Entry 3G4S (X-ray diffraction, 3.20 A resolution); this record covers chains 0 and R of the 31 polymer chains in the assembly.

# Chain 0
Molecule: 23S ribosomal RNA
Source organism: Haloarcula marismortui
Sequence (2923 nucleotides; each row starts with the number of its first residue):
     1 GUUGGCUACUAUGCCAGCUGGUGGAUUGCUCGGCUCAGGCGCUGAUGAAG
    51 GACGUGCCAAGCUGCGAUAAGCUGUGGGGAGCCGCACGGAGGCGAAGAAC
   101 CACAGAUUUCCGAAUGAGAAUCUCUCUAACAAUUGCUUCGCGCAAUGAGG
   151 AACCCCGAGAACUGAAACAUCUCAGUAUCGGGAGGAACAGAAAACGCAAC
   201 GUGAUGUCGUUAGUAACCGCGAGUGAACGCGAUACAGCCCAAACCGAAGC
   251 CCUCACGGGCAAUGUGGUGUCAGGGCUACCUCUCAUCAGCCGACCGUCUU
   301 CACGAAGUCUCUUGGAAUAGAGCGUGAUACAGGGUGACAACCCCGUACUG
   351 AAGACCAGUACGCUGUGCGGUAGUGCCAGAGUAGCGGGGGUUGGAUAUCC
   401 CUCGCGAAUAACGCAGGCAUCGACUGCGAAGGCUAAACACAACCUGAGAC
   451 CGAUAGUGAACAAGUAGUGUGAACGAACGCUGCAAAGUACCCUCAGAAGG
   501 GAGGCGAAAUAGAGCAUGAAAUCAGUUGGCGAUCGAGCGACAGGGCAUAC
   551 AAGGUCCCUUGACGAAUGACCGAGACGCGAGUCUCCAGUAAGACUCACGG
   601 GAAGCCGAUGUUCUGUCGUACGUUUUGAAAAACGAGCCAGGGAGUGUGUC
   651 UGUAUGGCAAGUCUAACCGGAGUAUCCGGGGAGGCACAGGGAAACCGACA
   701 UGGCCGCAGGGCUUUGCCCGAGGGCCGCCGUCUUCAAGGGCGGGGAGCCA
   751 UGUGGACACGACCCGAAUCCGGACGAUCUACGCAUGGACAAGAUGAAGCG
   801 UGCCGAAAGGCACGUGGAAGUCUGUUAGAGUUGGUGUCCUACAAUACCCU
   851 CUCGUGAUCUAUGUGUAGGGGUGAAAGGCCCAUCGAGUCCGGCAACAGCU
   901 GGUUCCAAUCGAAACAUGUCGAAGCAUGACCUCCGCCGAGGUAGUCUGUG
   951 AGGUAGAGCGACCGAUUGGUGUGUCCGCCUCCGAGAGGAGUCGGCACACC
  1001 UGUCAAACUCCAAACUUACAGACGCUGUUUGACGCGGGGAUUCCGGUGCG
  1051 CGGGGUAAGCCUGUGUACCAGGAGGGGAACAACCCAGAGAUAGGUUAAGG
  1101 UCCCCAAGUGUGGAUUAAGUGUAAUCCUCUGAAGGUGGUCUCGAGCCCUA
  1151 GACAGCCGGGAGGUGAGCUUAGAAGCAGCUACCCUCUAAGAAAAGCGUAA
  1201 CAGCUUACCGGCCGAGGUUUGAGGCGCCCAAAAUGAUCGGGACUCAAAUC
  1251 CACCACCGAGACCUGUCCGUACCACUCAUACUGGUAAUCGAGUAGAUUGG
  1301 CGCUCUAAUUGGAUGGAAGCAGGGGCGAGAGCUCCUGUGGACCGAUUAGU
  1351 GACGAAAAUCCUGGCCAUAGUAGCAGCGAUAGUCGGGUGAGAACCCCGAC
  1401 GGCCUAAUGGAUAAGGGUUCCUCAGCACUGCUGAUCAGCUGAGGGUUAGC
  1451 CGGUCCUAAGUCUCACCGCAACUCGACUGAGACGAAAUGGGAAACAGGUU
  1501 AAUAUUCCUGUGCCAUCAUGCAGUGAAAGUUGACGCCCUGGGGUCGAUCA
  1551 CGCCGGGCAUUCGCCCGGUCGAACCGUCCAACUCCGUGGAAGCCGUAAUG
  1601 GCAGGAAGCGGACGAACGGCGGCAUAGGGAAACGUGAUUCAACCUGGGGC
  1651 CCAUGAAAAGACGAGCAUGAUGUCCGUACCGAGAACCGACACAGGUGUCC
  1701 AUGGCGGCGAAAGCCAAGGCCUGUCGGGAGCAACCAACGUUAGGGAAUUC
  1751 GGCAAGUUAGUCCCGUACCUUCGGAAGAAGGGAUGCCUGCUCCGGAACGG
  1801 AGCAGGUCGCAGUGACUCGGAAGCUCGGACUGUCUAGUAACAACAUAGGU
  1851 GACCGCAAAUCCGCAAGGACUCGUACGGUCACUGAAUCCUGCCCAGUGCA
  1901 GGUAUCUGAACACCUCGUACAAGAGGACGAAGGACCUGUCAACGGCGGGG
  1951 GUAACUAUGACCCUCUUAAGGUAGCGUAGUACCUUGCCGCAUCAGUAGCG
  2001 GCUUGCAUGAAUGGAUUAACCAGAGCUUCACUGUCCCAACGUUGGGCCCG
  2051 GUGAACUGUACAUUCCAGUGCGGAGUCUGGAGACACCCAGGGGGAAGCGA
  2101 AGACCCUAUGGAGCUUUACUGCAGGCUGUCGCUGAGACGUGGUCGCCGAU
  2151 GUGCAGCAUAGGUAGGAGUCGUUACAGAGGUACCCGCGCUAGCGGGCCAC
  2201 CCAGACAACAGUGAAAUACUACCCGUCGGUGACUGCGACUCUCACUCCGG
  2251 GAGGAGGACACCGAUAGCCGGGCAGUUUGACUGGGGCGGUACGCGCUCGA
  2301 AAAGAUAUCGAGCGCGCCCUAUGGUCAUCUCAGCCGGGACAGAGACCCGG
  2351 CGAAGAGUGCAAGAGCAAAAGAUGACUUGACAGUGUUCUUCCCAACGAGG
  2401 AACGCUGACGCGAAAGCGUGGUCUAGCGAACCAAUUAGCCUGCUUGAUGC
  2451 GGGCAAUUGAUGACAGAAAAGCUACCCUAGGGAUAACAGAGUCGUCACUC
  2501 GCAAGAGCACAUAUCGACCGAGUGGCUUGCUACCUCGAUGUCGGUUCCCU
  2551 CCAUCCUGCCCGUGCAGAAGCGGGCAAGGGUGAGGUUGUUCGCCUAUUAA
  2601 AGGAGGUCGUGAGCUGGGUUUAGACCGUCGUGAGACAGGUCGGCUGCUAU
  2651 CUACUGGGUGUGUAAUGGUGUCUGACAAGAACGACCGUAUAGUACGAGAG
  2701 GAACUACGGUUGGUGGCCACUGGUGUACCGGUUGUUCGAGAGAGCACGUG
  2751 CCGGGUAGCCACGCCACACGGGGUAAGAGCUGAACGCAUCUAAGCUCGAA
  2801 ACCCACUUGGAAAAGAGACACCGCCGAGGUCCCGCGUACAAGACGCGGUC
  2851 GAUAGACUCGGGGUGUGCGCGUCGAGGUAACGAGACGUUAAGCCCACGAG
  2901 CACUAACAGACCAAAGCCAUCAU
Disordered / not traced: 1-9, 126-127, 715, 971-998, 1560, 1952-1963, 2137-2236, 2339-2343, 2665-2666, 2915-2923
Modified positions: 1MA (6-hydro-1-methyladenosine-5'-monophosphate) at position 628, OMU (o2'-methyluridine 5'-monophosphate) at position 2587, OMG (o2'-methylguanosine-5'-monophosphate) at position 2588, UR3 (3-methyluridine-5'-monophoshate) at position 2619, PSU (pseudouridine-5'-monophosphate) at position 2621
Ion coordination: Na+ site 1: U12 (shared with Lys60(R) of chain R); Mg2+ site 1 near G28 (its only coordinating residue here); Na+ site 2: C40, C443; Na+ site 3: G56, A59, G61; Sr2+ site 1 near A86 (its only coordinating residue here); Mg2+ site 2 near U115 (its only coordinating residue here); Na+ site 4: C141, G142; Na+ site 5: U146, G147; Mg2+ site 3: C162, U2276; Na+ site 6: A165, A166; Mg2+ site 4: A167, C168; Na+ site 7: U170, C218, G219, G221; 1 more K+ sites not listed; 69 more Mg2+ sites not listed; 56 more Na+ sites not listed; 34 more Sr2+ sites not listed
Ligand contacts: tiamulin (MUL): G2102, A2103, C2104, A2486, C2487, A2538, U2539, G2540, U2541, U2620

# Chain R
Protein: 50S ribosomal protein L22P
Source organism: Haloarcula marismortui
Reference sequence: P10970 (RL22_HALMA); residues 1-150 here correspond to UniProt positions 2-151 (UniProt number = residue number + 1)
Sequence (150 residues; row label = number of the first residue in the row):
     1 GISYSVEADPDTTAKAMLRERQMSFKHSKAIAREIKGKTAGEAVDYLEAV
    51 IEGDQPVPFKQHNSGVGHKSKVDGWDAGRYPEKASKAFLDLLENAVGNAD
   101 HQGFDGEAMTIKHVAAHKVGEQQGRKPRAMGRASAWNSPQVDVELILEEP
Ion coordination: Na+ site 1: Lys60 (shared with U12(0) of chain 0); Sr2+ near Gln61 (its only coordinating residue here); Mg2+: Gly65 (shared with C2048(0), A2089(0) of chain 0); Na+ site 2: Val72 (shared with U2659(0), G2660(0) of chain 0)

# Interface between chain 0 and chain R
Contacting residue pairs (133; chain 0 residue first):
  A11(0) - Lys60(R)  hydrogen bond to the phosphate
  A11(0) - Gly74(R)  sugar contact
  A11(0) - Trp75(R)  sugar contact
  U12(0) - Arg33(R)  salt bridge to the phosphate
  U12(0) - Lys60(R)  salt bridge to the phosphate
  U12(0) - Trp75(R)  sugar contact
  G13(0) - Gln61(R)  phosphate contact
  U19(0) - Ser5(R)  hydrogen bond to the sugar
  G20(0) - Ile2(R)  sugar contact
  G20(0) - Ser3(R)  hydrogen bond to the sugar
  G20(0) - Tyr4(R)  sugar contact
  G20(0) - Ser5(R)  sugar contact
  G20(0) - His117(R)  base contact
  G21(0) - Gly1(R)  phosphate contact
  G21(0) - Ile2(R)  sugar contact
  G21(0) - Ser3(R)  hydrogen bond to the phosphate
  G21(0) - Val119(R)  sugar contact
  U22(0) - Gly1(R)  hydrogen bond to the phosphate
  U22(0) - Lys118(R)  sugar contact
  U22(0) - Val119(R)  phosphate contact
  C492(0) - His101(R)  hydrogen bond to the sugar
  G499(0) - Arg19(R)  phosphate contact
  G499(0) - Asn94(R)  hydrogen bond to the base
  G500(0) - Tyr4(R)  phosphate contact
  G500(0) - Ala16(R)  sugar contact
  G500(0) - Met17(R)  sugar contact
  G500(0) - Arg19(R)  salt bridge to the phosphate
  G500(0) - Asn94(R)  hydrogen bond to the sugar
  G500(0) - Asn98(R)  base contact
  G501(0) - Tyr4(R)  hydrogen bond to the phosphate
  G501(0) - Lys15(R)  sugar contact
  G501(0) - Met17(R)  phosphate contact
  G501(0) - Asn98(R)  sugar contact
  U510(0) - Ser3(R)  base contact
  U510(0) - Tyr4(R)  base contact
  C523(0) - Phe25(R)  sugar contact
  C523(0) - Lys29(R)  phosphate contact
  A524(0) - Phe25(R)  sugar contact
  A524(0) - Lys29(R)  salt bridge to the phosphate
  A524(0) - Gln61(R)  phosphate contact
  A524(0) - Ala115(R)  sugar contact
  A524(0) - Ala116(R)  hydrogen bond to the sugar
  A524(0) - His117(R)  hydrogen bond to the base
  G525(0) - Lys36(R)  hydrogen bond to the phosphate
  G525(0) - His113(R)  hydrogen bond to the sugar
  G525(0) - Ala115(R)  sugar contact
  U526(0) - Lys36(R)  salt bridge to the phosphate
  U840(0) - Arg128(R)  hydrogen bond to the base
  U840(0) - Ala129(R)  phosphate contact
  U840(0) - Arg132(R)  hydrogen bond to the sugar
  A841(0) - Arg128(R)  salt bridge to the phosphate
  A841(0) - Ala129(R)  hydrogen bond to the phosphate
  A841(0) - Met130(R)  base contact
  A843(0) - Ala129(R)  phosphate contact
  A844(0) - Ala129(R)  phosphate contact
  A844(0) - Met130(R)  hydrogen bond to the phosphate
  A844(0) - Gly131(R)  phosphate contact
  A1369(0) - Lys26(R)  hydrogen bond to the sugar
  A1369(0) - Ser64(R)  hydrogen bond to the phosphate
  G1370(0) - Ser24(R)  hydrogen bond to the base
  G1370(0) - Lys26(R)  salt bridge to the phosphate
  G1370(0) - His27(R)  base contact
  G1370(0) - His62(R)  salt bridge to the phosphate
  G1370(0) - Asn63(R)  hydrogen bond to the phosphate
  G1370(0) - Ser64(R)  hydrogen bond to the phosphate
  G1370(0) - Arg79(R)  sugar contact
  G1370(0) - Pro139(R)  base contact
  U1371(0) - Ser64(R)  sugar contact
  U1371(0) - Arg79(R)  salt bridge to the phosphate
  A1372(0) - Trp136(R)  base contact
  G1373(0) - Trp136(R)  base contact
  C1428(0) - Gln22(R)  phosphate contact
  C1428(0) - Gln122(R)  phosphate contact
  C1431(0) - Lys126(R)  hydrogen bond to the base
  A1689(0) - Pro127(R)  base contact
  A1689(0) - Arg128(R)  hydrogen bond to the base
  A1689(0) - Gly131(R)  base contact
  A1689(0) - Arg132(R)  hydrogen bond to the base
  A1689(0) - Ala133(R)  base contact
  C1690(0) - Pro127(R)  base contact
  C2048(0) - Gly65(R)  phosphate contact
  C2048(0) - Lys69(R)  hydrogen bond to the phosphate
  C2049(0) - Val66(R)  phosphate contact
  C2049(0) - Lys69(R)  salt bridge to the phosphate
  C2049(0) - Gly78(R)  phosphate contact
  C2049(0) - Arg79(R)  salt bridge to the phosphate
  C2049(0) - Tyr80(R)  phosphate contact
  G2050(0) - Arg79(R)  salt bridge to the phosphate
  G2050(0) - Tyr80(R)  hydrogen bond to the phosphate
  G2050(0) - Pro81(R)  phosphate contact
  G2050(0) - Glu82(R)  phosphate contact
  G2051(0) - His27(R)  phosphate contact
  G2051(0) - Pro81(R)  phosphate contact
  G2051(0) - Glu82(R)  hydrogen bond to the phosphate
  G2051(0) - Lys83(R)  hydrogen bond to the phosphate
  U2052(0) - Lys83(R)  salt bridge to the phosphate
  U2052(0) - Trp136(R)  sugar contact
  G2053(0) - Trp136(R)  sugar contact
  G2053(0) - Asn137(R)  hydrogen bond to the phosphate
  G2053(0) - Ser138(R)  hydrogen bond to the phosphate
  A2054(0) - Arg128(R)  hydrogen bond to the base
  A2054(0) - Ser134(R)  hydrogen bond to the sugar
  A2054(0) - Ala135(R)  hydrogen bond to the sugar
  A2054(0) - Trp136(R)  sugar contact
  A2054(0) - Asn137(R)  hydrogen bond to the phosphate
  A2055(0) - Arg132(R)  hydrogen bond to the phosphate
  A2055(0) - Ser134(R)  sugar contact
  C2056(0) - Arg132(R)  salt bridge to the phosphate
  C2086(0) - Trp75(R)  sugar contact
  C2087(0) - His68(R)  hydrogen bond to the sugar
  C2087(0) - Asp76(R)  sugar contact
  C2088(0) - Ser64(R)  phosphate contact
  C2088(0) - Gly65(R)  hydrogen bond to the phosphate
  C2088(0) - Val66(R)  sugar contact
  C2088(0) - His68(R)  sugar contact
  A2089(0) - Gly65(R)  phosphate contact
  U2648(0) - Arg128(R)  hydrogen bond to the base
  G2657(0) - His68(R)  base contact
  G2658(0) - His68(R)  hydrogen bond to the sugar
  G2658(0) - Asp76(R)  hydrogen bond to the base
  U2659(0) - Trp75(R)  hydrogen bond to the sugar
  U2659(0) - Asp76(R)  hydrogen bond to the sugar
  G2660(0) - Asp73(R)  phosphate contact
  G2660(0) - Gly74(R)  hydrogen bond to the phosphate
  G2660(0) - Trp75(R)  phosphate contact
  C2831(0) - Lys71(R)  phosphate contact
  C2832(0) - Lys71(R)  salt bridge to the phosphate
  A2841(0) - Gly67(R)  sugar contact
  A2841(0) - His68(R)  hydrogen bond to the sugar
  A2841(0) - Lys69(R)  sugar contact
  G2842(0) - His68(R)  sugar contact
  G2842(0) - Ser70(R)  phosphate contact
  A2843(0) - Ser70(R)  phosphate contact
Other interface residues (no listed pair), chain 0 (60 interface residues in all): C491, U493, C494, A502, C1366, U1368, A1427, U1429
Other interface residues (no listed pair), chain R (72 interface residues in all): Val6, Val72, Ala84, Glu93, Gly97, Gln102, Val114, Gly120, Gln123

# Summary
60 residues of chain 0 and 72 residues of chain R are in contact, with 45 hydrogen bonds and 15 salt bridges.
Polar contacts include G499(0)-Asn94(R), A524(0)-His117(R) and U840(0)-Arg128(R). Chain 0 binds tiamulin.
U12(0) and Lys60(R) form the Na+ site 1.
Here chain 0 is 23S ribosomal RNA and chain R is 50S ribosomal protein L22P, both from Haloarcula marismortui.
Entry 3G4S (Co-crystal structure of Tiamulin bound to the large ribosomal subunit) was determined by X-ray
diffraction, deposited together with 3G6E and 3G71.
